PDB entry 2EKT | X-ray diffraction, 1.10 A resolution | chain A

Chain A:
Name: Myoglobin
Source organism: Physeter catodon
UniProtKB: P02185 (MYG_PHYCA); residues 1-153 here correspond to UniProt positions 2-154 (UniProt number = residue number + 1)
Amino-acid sequence (153 residues; numbered 1 to 153; the number before each row is that of its first residue):
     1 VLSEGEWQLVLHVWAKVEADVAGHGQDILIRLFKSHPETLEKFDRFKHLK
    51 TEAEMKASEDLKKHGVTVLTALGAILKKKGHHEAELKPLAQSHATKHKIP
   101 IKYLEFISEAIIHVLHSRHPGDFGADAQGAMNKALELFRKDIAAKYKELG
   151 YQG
UniProt features mapped onto this chain:
  - binding site (nitrite): H64
  - binding site (O2): H64
  - binding site (heme b): H93
  - modified residue: S3 (Phosphoserine), T67 (Phosphothreonine)

Overview:
Curated annotation (UniProt) lists nitrite-binding residue H64, O2-binding residue H64 and heme b-binding
residue H93.
Chain A is Myoglobin (Physeter catodon); the structure, Crystal structure of myoglobin reconstituted with
6-methyl-6-depropionatehemin, was determined by X-ray diffraction together with 2EKU from the same study.
